Entry 5HLI (X-ray diffraction, 2.05 A resolution); this record covers chains A and B.

== Chain A (and B) ==
Protein: MarR family transcriptional regulator
Source organism: Staphylococcus epidermidis
Notes: chain B of this document is another copy of the same molecule, construct and numbering; everything in this record applies to it too
Reference sequence: A0A0N1EJ89 (A0A0N1EJ89_STAEP); residue numbers follow UniProt; this construct covers 1-146
Sequence (149 residues; row label = number of the first residue in the row; numbers below 1 keep their minus sign (Gln-2 is residue -2)):
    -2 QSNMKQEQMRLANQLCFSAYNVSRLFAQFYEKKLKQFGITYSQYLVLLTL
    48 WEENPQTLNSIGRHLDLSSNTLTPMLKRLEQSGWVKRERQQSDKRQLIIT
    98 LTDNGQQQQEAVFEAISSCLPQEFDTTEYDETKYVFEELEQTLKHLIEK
Not modelled in the structure: 119-121 (chain B: 120-131, 146)
Differences from the reference sequence: expression tag (-2 to 0); engineered mutation Met72 (Leu in A0A0N1EJ89)
Metal / ion sites: Cu ion site 1: Ser-1 (shared with His61(B) of chain B); Cu ion site 2: His61 (shared with Gln-2(B), Ser-1(B) of chain B)

== How chain A and chain B interact ==
Cross-chain cystine bridges: Cys13(A)-Cys116(B), Cys116(A)-Cys13(B)
Contacting residue pairs - 101 pairs, chain A then chain B:
  Met6(A) - Phe110(B)
  Met6(A) - Glu111(B)
  Met6(A) - Ser114(B)  hydrogen bond
  Arg7(A) - Phe110(B)
  Ala9(A) - Ser114(B)
  Ala9(A) - Cys116(B)
  Asn10(A) - Tyr41(B)  hydrogen bond
  Asn10(A) - Phe110(B)  hydrogen bond (side chain-backbone)
  Asn10(A) - Ile113(B)
  Asn10(A) - Ser114(B)
  Leu12(A) - Leu117(B)  hydrophobic
  Cys13(A) - Phe23(B)
  Cys13(A) - Tyr27(B)
  Cys13(A) - Cys116(B)  disulfide
  Cys13(A) - Leu117(B)  hydrophobic
  Phe14(A) - Tyr27(B)
  Phe14(A) - Tyr38(B)
  Phe14(A) - Leu42(B)  hydrophobic
  Ala16(A) - Phe23(B)
  Tyr17(A) - Ser20(B)
  Tyr17(A) - Phe23(B)  hydrophobic
  Tyr17(A) - Ala24(B)
  Tyr17(A) - Tyr27(B)  hydrophobic
  Tyr17(A) - Tyr38(B)
  Asn18(A) - Tyr38(B)
  Val19(A) - Leu136(B)  hydrophobic
  Val19(A) - Leu140(B)
  Ser20(A) - Ala16(B)
  Ser20(A) - Ser20(B)
  Leu22(A) - Glu137(B)
  Leu22(A) - Leu140(B)  hydrophobic
  Leu22(A) - Ile144(B)
  Phe23(A) - Cys13(B)  hydrophobic
  Phe23(A) - Ala16(B)  hydrophobic
  Phe23(A) - Leu140(B)  hydrophobic
  Ala24(A) - Tyr17(B)  hydrophobic
  Ala24(A) - Ser20(B)
  Gln25(A) - Ile144(B)
  Phe26(A) - Leu143(B)  hydrophobic
  Tyr27(A) - Asn10(B)
  Tyr27(A) - Cys13(B)
  Tyr27(A) - Phe14(B)  hydrogen bond (side chain-backbone)
  Tyr27(A) - Tyr17(B)  hydrophobic
  Glu28(A) - Tyr17(B)  hydrogen bond
  Lys29(A) - Leu143(B)
  Lys29(A) - Ile144(B)
  Leu31(A) - Tyr17(B)
  Tyr38(A) - Tyr17(B)
  Tyr38(A) - Arg21(B)  hydrogen bond
  Tyr41(A) - Phe14(B)  hydrophobic
  Leu45(A) - Phe14(B)  hydrophobic
  Phe110(A) - Gln3(B)
  Phe110(A) - Met6(B)  hydrophobic
  Phe110(A) - Arg7(B)
  Phe110(A) - Asn10(B)  hydrogen bond (backbone-side chain)
  Glu111(A) - Met6(B)
  Ile113(A) - Asn10(B)
  Ser114(A) - Met6(B)
  Ser114(A) - Ala9(B)
  Ser114(A) - Asn10(B)
  Ser115(A) - Leu143(B)
  Cys116(A) - Ala9(B)
  Cys116(A) - Cys13(B)  disulfide
  Cys116(A) - Leu140(B)
  Cys116(A) - Leu143(B)
  Leu117(A) - Ala9(B)  hydrophobic
  Leu117(A) - Leu12(B)  hydrophobic
  Leu117(A) - Cys13(B)  hydrophobic
  Leu117(A) - Leu136(B)  hydrophobic
  Tyr126(A) - Leu8(B)  hydrogen bond (side chain-backbone)
  Tyr126(A) - Gln11(B)
  Tyr126(A) - Leu12(B)  hydrophobic
  Thr129(A) - Leu136(B)
  Lys130(A) - Gln11(B)  hydrogen bond
  Lys130(A) - Leu12(B)
  Phe133(A) - Ser15(B)  hydrogen bond (backbone-side chain)
  Phe133(A) - Ala16(B)  hydrophobic
  Phe133(A) - Val19(B)
  Glu134(A) - Ser15(B)
  Leu136(A) - Val19(B)  hydrophobic
  Leu136(A) - Phe23(B)  hydrophobic
  Leu136(A) - Cys116(B)
  Leu136(A) - Leu117(B)  hydrophobic
  Glu137(A) - Ser15(B)  hydrogen bond
  Glu137(A) - Asn18(B)  hydrogen bond
  Glu137(A) - Val19(B)
  Glu137(A) - Leu22(B)
  Thr139(A) - Ser115(B)
  Thr139(A) - Cys116(B)
  Thr139(A) - Pro118(B)
  Leu140(A) - Leu22(B)  hydrophobic
  Leu140(A) - Phe23(B)  hydrophobic
  Leu140(A) - Phe26(B)  hydrophobic
  Leu143(A) - Phe26(B)  hydrophobic
  Leu143(A) - Lys29(B)  hydrogen bond (backbone-side chain)
  Leu143(A) - Ser115(B)
  Ile144(A) - Leu22(B)
  Ile144(A) - Gln25(B)
  Ile144(A) - Phe26(B)
  Ile144(A) - Lys29(B)  hydrogen bond (backbone-side chain)
  Lys146(A) - Lys29(B)  hydrogen bond (backbone-side chain)
Interface residues without a listed pair, chain A (47 interface residues in all): Arg21, Leu42, Pro118, Glu145
Interface residues without a listed pair, chain B (44 interface residues in all): Lys2, Leu45, Val109, Thr139

== Summary ==
Chain A and chain B form an interface of 47 and 44 residues respectively; the contacts include 2 disulfide
bonds and 15 hydrogen bonds. Among the polar pairs are Met6(A)-Ser114(B), Asn10(A)-Tyr41(B) and
Asn10(A)-Phe110(B).
Both chains are MarR family transcriptional regulator (Staphylococcus epidermidis). Entry 5HLI (Structure of
Disulfide formed AbfR) was determined by X-ray diffraction, deposited together with 5HLG and 5HLH.
